6X15 - chains A and C of the 3 polymer chains in the assembly; structure by electron microscopy, 3.05 A resolution.

# Chain A (and C)
Name: Glutamate transporter homologue GltPh
Source organism: Pyrococcus horikoshii
Notes: chain C of this document is another copy of the same molecule, construct and numbering; everything in this record applies to it too
Amino-acid sequence (422 residues; row label = number of the first residue in the row):
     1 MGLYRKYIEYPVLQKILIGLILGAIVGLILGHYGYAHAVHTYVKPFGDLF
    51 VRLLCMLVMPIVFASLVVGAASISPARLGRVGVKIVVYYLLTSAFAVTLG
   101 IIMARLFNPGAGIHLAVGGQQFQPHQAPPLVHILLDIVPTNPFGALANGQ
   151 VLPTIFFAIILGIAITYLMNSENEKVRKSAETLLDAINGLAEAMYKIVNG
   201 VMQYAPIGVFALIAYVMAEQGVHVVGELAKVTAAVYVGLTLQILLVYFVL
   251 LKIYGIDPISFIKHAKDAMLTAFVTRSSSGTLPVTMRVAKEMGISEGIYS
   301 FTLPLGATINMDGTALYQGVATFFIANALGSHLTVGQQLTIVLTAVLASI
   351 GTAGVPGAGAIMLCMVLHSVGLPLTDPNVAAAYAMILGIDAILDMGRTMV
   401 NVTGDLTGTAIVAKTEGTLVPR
Not modelled in the structure: 420-422
Modified / non-standard residues: Met1 (N-formylmethionine; FME)
Bound ions: Na+ site 1: Tyr89, Thr92, Ser93, Asn310, Asp312; Na+ site 2: Gly306, Asn310, Asn401, Asp405; Na+ site 3: Thr308, Ser349, Ile350, Thr352; Hg2+: Cys364, Tyr383
Small-molecule neighbours:
  - L-aspartate (6OU; [(2R)-1-[2-azanylethoxy(oxidanyl)phosphoryl]oxy-3-hexadecanoyloxy-propan-2-yl] (Z)-octadec-9-enoate), molecule 1: Leu3, Tyr4, Tyr7, Ile8, Phe46, Leu49, Leu53, Lys196, Ile197, Asn199, Gly200, Val201, Gln203, Tyr204, Ile207
  - L-aspartate (6OU), molecule 2: Lys6, Tyr7, Tyr10, Lys15, Ile18, Gly19, Pro206, Ile207, Phe210
  - L-aspartate (6OU), molecule 3: Thr41, Tyr42, Pro45, Phe46, Leu49
  - L-aspartate (6OU), molecule 4: Tyr42, Val43, Phe46, Ile207, Phe210
  - L-aspartate (6OU), molecule 5: Ile73, Pro75, Leu78, Val83, Val86, Ile159, Ile163, Leu347, Ile350
  - L-aspartate (6OU), molecule 6: Pro75, Ala76, Ile137, Leu152, Ile155, Phe156, Ile159, Ile160, Ile163, Tyr167, Leu343, Leu347
  - L-aspartate (6OU), molecule 7: Lys84, Val87, Tyr88, Leu91, Phe95, Leu250, Tyr254, Thr415
  - L-aspartate (6OU), molecule 8: Leu90, Leu91, Ala94
  - L-aspartate (6OU), molecule 9: Ala127, Leu130, Ile133, Ile137, Leu152, Thr334, Val335, Gly336, Gln337, Leu339, Thr340, Leu343, Ser369, Val370
  - L-aspartate (6OU), molecule 10: Val131, Leu134, Leu135, Ile137, Val138, Phe156
  - L-aspartate (6OU), molecule 11: Ile160, Ile163, Ala164, Tyr167
  - L-aspartate (6OU), molecule 12: Ile243, Leu244, Ile259, Ile262
  - L-aspartate (6OU), molecule 13: Leu250, Ile253, Tyr254
  - L-aspartate (6OU), molecule 14: Ile262, Lys263, Lys266, Met269, Leu270, Met399
  - aspartic acid (ASP): Arg276, Ser277, Ser278, Met311, Thr314, Thr352, Gly354, Val355, Pro356, Gly357, Ala358, Gly359, Asp394, Arg397, Thr398, Asn401
What the authors report for this chain:
  - binding site for aspartic acid: Asp394, Arg397, Asn401
  - Na+ coordination: Met311
  - contacts within the chain: Asp390-Arg397

# Chain A / chain C interface
Residue-residue contacts (47; chain A residue first):
  Val131(A) with Pro45(C), hydrophobic
  Leu135(A) with Asp48(C); Leu49(C), hydrophobic; Arg52(C)
  Asp136(A) with Arg52(C), salt bridge
  Val138(A) with Leu49(C), hydrophobic; Arg52(C), hydrogen bond (backbone-side chain); Leu53(C), hydrophobic
  Pro139(A) with Met56(C)
  Thr140(A) with Arg52(C); Cys55(C)
  Asn141(A) with Met59(C); Leu146(C), hydrogen bond (side chain-backbone); Ala147(C), hydrogen bond (side chain-backbone); Asn148(C), hydrogen bond (side chain-backbone)
  Pro142(A) with Met56(C); Pro60(C), hydrophobic
  Phe143(A) with Met59(C); Pro60(C), hydrophobic; Leu146(C)
  Gly144(A) with Ala147(C)
  Ala147(A) with Ala147(C), hydrophobic
  Phe156(A) with Leu53(C), hydrophobic; Met56(C), hydrophobic
  Phe157(A) with Met194(C), hydrophobic
  Ile160(A) with Met56(C), hydrophobic; Ile197(C), hydrophobic
  Leu161(A) with Ala193(C), hydrophobic
  Ala164(A) with Ala193(C); Lys196(C); Ile197(C), hydrophobic
  Tyr167(A) with Lys196(C)
  Leu168(A) with Gly189(C); Glu192(C); Ala193(C); Lys196(C)
  Val176(A) with Glu192(C)
  Lys178(A) with Asp185(C)
  Ser179(A) with Asp185(C); Asn188(C), hydrogen bond; Gly189(C)
  Thr182(A) with Thr182(C), hydrogen bond; Asp185(C); Ala186(C)
  Leu183(A) with Ala186(C); Gly189(C); Leu190(C)
Other interface residues (no listed pair), chain A (26 interface residues in all): Ile165, Lys175, Ala180
Other interface residues (no listed pair), chain C (24 interface residues in all): Gly149

# Summary
26 residues of chain A face 24 of chain C across their interface; the contacts include 6 hydrogen bonds and 1
salt bridge. Polar contacts include Asp136(A)-Arg52(C), Val138(A)-Arg52(C) and Asn141(A)-Leu146(C). The paper
reports a binding site for aspartic acid at Asp394(A), Arg397(A) and Asn401(A); Na+ coordination by Met311(A).
Both chains are Glutamate transporter homologue GltPh (Pyrococcus horikoshii). Entry 6X15 (Inward-facing state
of the glutamate transporter homologue GltPh in complex with L-aspartate and sodium ions) was determined by
electron microscopy, deposited together with 6X12, 6X13, 6X14, 6X16 and 6X17.
